PDB entry 1TH0 | X-ray diffraction, 2.20 A resolution | chain A

Chain A:
Molecule: Sentrin-specific protease 2
Organism: Homo sapiens
Notes: EC 3.4.22.-; fragment: catalytic domain
UniProtKB: Q9HC62 (SENP2_HUMAN); numbering as in UniProt (aligned over 364-589)
Chain sequence (226 residues; row label = number of the first residue in the row):
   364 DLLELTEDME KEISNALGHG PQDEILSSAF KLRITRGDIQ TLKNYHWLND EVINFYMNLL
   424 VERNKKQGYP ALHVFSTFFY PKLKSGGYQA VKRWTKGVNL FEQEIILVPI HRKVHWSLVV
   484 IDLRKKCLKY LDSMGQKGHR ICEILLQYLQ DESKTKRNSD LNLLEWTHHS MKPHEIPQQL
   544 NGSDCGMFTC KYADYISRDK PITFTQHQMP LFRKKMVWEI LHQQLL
Swiss-Prot annotation at these positions:
  - active site: His-478, Asp-495, Cys-548 (Nucleophile)
  - mutagenesis: Cys-548 (C548S: Does not desumoylate CEBPB), Arg-576 to Lys-577 (Does not desumoylate CEBPB)
Reported in the primary citation:
  - catalytic residues: His-478, Asp-495, Cys-548
  - contacts within the chain: His-478/Cys-548

In short:
UniProt lists 3 active-site residues and 3 mutagenesis sites. The paper reports catalytic residues His-478,
Asp-495 and Cys-548; contacts within the chain involving Cys-548 and His-478.
Chain A is Sentrin-specific protease 2 (Homo sapiens); the structure, Structure of human Senp2, was determined
by X-ray diffraction together with 1TGZ from the same study.
